4C8Y - chains A and B of the 3 polymer chains in the assembly; structure by X-ray diffraction, 1.80 A resolution.

# Chain A (and B)
Name: CRISPR-associated protein Cas6 C-terminal domain-containing protein
Organism: Thermus thermophilus HB8
Notes: chain B of this document is another copy of the same molecule, construct and numbering; everything in this record applies to it too
Reference sequence: Q5SM65 (Q5SM65_THET8); residues 1-239 here = UniProt positions 1-239
Sequence (243 residues; row label = number of the first residue in the row; numbers below 1 keep their minus sign (Gly-3 is residue -3)):
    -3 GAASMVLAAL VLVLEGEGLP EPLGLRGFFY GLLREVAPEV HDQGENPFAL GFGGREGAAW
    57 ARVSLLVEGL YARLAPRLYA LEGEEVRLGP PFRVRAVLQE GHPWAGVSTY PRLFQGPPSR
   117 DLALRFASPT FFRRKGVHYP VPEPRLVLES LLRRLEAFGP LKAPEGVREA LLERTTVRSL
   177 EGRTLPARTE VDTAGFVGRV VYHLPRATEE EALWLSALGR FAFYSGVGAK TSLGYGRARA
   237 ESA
Unresolved in the structure: -3 to 0, 239 (chain B: -3 to -1, 33-40, 238-239)
Differences from the reference sequence: expression tag (-3 to 0)
From the paper describing this entry:
  - binding site for R1 repeat RNA substrate mimic: Arg22, Pro34, His37, Arg83, Gly85, Arg129, Lys226, Ser228
  - catalytic residues: His37
  - mutagenesis - R22A (less than 7-fold), H37A (17 000-fold): decreased catalytic activity
  - mutagenesis - H37A (360-fold): increased catalytic activity on 500 mM imidazole
  - conformationally variable residues (order/disorder transition): Ala33 to Gly40
  - specificity-determining residues: Arg129
  - mutagenesis - H37A, R129A: decreased binding to R1
  - mutagenesis - H37A (90-fold), R129A (290-fold): decreased binding to R3
  - binding site for sulfate ion: Arg121

# Interface between chain A and chain B
Contacting residue pairs (30; chain A residue first):
  Arg130(A) - Arg141(B)
  Arg130(A) - Glu169(B)
  Arg130(A) - Thr171(B)  hydrogen bond (side chain-backbone)
  His134(A) - Thr172(B)  hydrogen bond (backbone-side chain)
  Tyr135(A) - Pro140(B)
  Tyr135(A) - Thr172(B)
  Pro136(A) - Val173(B)
  Val137(A) - Val137(B)  hydrophobic
  Val137(A) - Val173(B)  hydrophobic
  Glu139(A) - Glu139(B)
  Glu139(A) - Arg141(B)  salt bridge
  Pro140(A) - Tyr135(B)
  Thr172(A) - Tyr135(B)
  Val173(A) - Tyr135(B)
  Val173(A) - Pro136(B)
  Val173(A) - Val137(B)  hydrophobic
  Arg174(A) - Asp188(B)  salt bridge
  Arg174(A) - Ala190(B)
  Ser175(A) - Thr180(B)
  Leu176(A) - Arg179(B)
  Leu176(A) - Thr180(B)  hydrogen bond (backbone-backbone)
  Glu177(A) - Gly178(B)
  Glu177(A) - Arg179(B)
  Gly178(A) - Glu177(B)
  Gly178(A) - Gly178(B)  hydrogen bond (backbone-backbone)
  Arg179(A) - Leu176(B)
  Arg179(A) - Glu177(B)
  Thr180(A) - Ser175(B)
  Thr180(A) - Leu176(B)  hydrogen bond (backbone-backbone)
  Ala190(A) - Arg174(B)
Other interface residues (no listed pair), chain A (21 interface residues in all): Val133, Glu169, Asp188, Phe192
Other interface residues (no listed pair), chain B (24 interface residues in all): Lys131, Val133, Arg170, Phe192, Pro201

# In short
21 residues of chain A face 24 of chain B across their interface, with 5 hydrogen bonds and 2 salt bridges.
Polar pairs include Glu139(A)-Arg141(B), Arg174(A)-Asp188(B) and Arg130(A)-Thr171(B). From the paper: the
catalytic residue His37(A); R22A and H37A of chain A reduce catalytic activity.
Both chains are CRISPR-associated protein Cas6 C-terminal domain-containing protein (Thermus thermophilus
HB8). Entry 4C8Y (Cas6 (TTHA0078) substrate mimic complex) was determined by X-ray diffraction together with
4C8Z, 4C97, 4C98 and 4C9D from the same study.
